3SVJ - chain P; structure by X-ray diffraction, 1.55 A resolution.

== Chain P ==
Molecule: Peptide deformylase 3
From: Streptococcus pneumoniae
Notes: EC 3.5.1.88
Reference sequence: Q939R9 (Q939R9_STRPN); numbering as in UniProt (aligned over 1-203)
Amino-acid sequence (203 residues; numbered 1 to 203; the number before each row is that of its first residue):
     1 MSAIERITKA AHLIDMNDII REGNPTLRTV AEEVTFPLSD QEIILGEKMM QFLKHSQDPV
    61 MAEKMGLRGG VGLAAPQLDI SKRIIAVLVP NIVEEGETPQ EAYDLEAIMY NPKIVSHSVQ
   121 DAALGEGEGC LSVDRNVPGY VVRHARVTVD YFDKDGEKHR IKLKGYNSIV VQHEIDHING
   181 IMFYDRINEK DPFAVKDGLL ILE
Unresolved in the structure: 1, 93-101
Modified positions: Cys-130 (cysteinesulfonic acid; OCS)
Metal / ion sites: Ni2+: Cys-130, His-173, His-177
Ligand contacts: 4LI ((4R)-3-(4-[4-(2-chlorophenyl)piperazin-1-yl]-6-{[2-methyl-6-(methylcarbamoyl)phenyl]amino}-1,3,5-triazin-2-yl)-N-methyl-1,3-thiazolidine-4-carboxamide): Ser-56, Gln-57, Gly-69, Gly-70, Val-71, Gly-72, Pro-90, Leu-124, Glu-126, Gly-127, Glu-128, Gly-129, Cys-130, Leu-131, Ile-169, Val-170, His-173, Glu-174

== Overview ==
Chain P binds compound 4LI. Cys-130, His-173 and His-177 form the Ni2+ site.
Chain P is Peptide deformylase 3 (Streptococcus pneumoniae); the structure, Strep Peptide Deformylase with a
time dependent thiazolidine amide, was determined by X-ray diffraction together with 3STR and 3SW8 from the
same study.
